Entry 6NI2 (electron microscopy, 4.00 A resolution); this record covers chains H and L of the 5 polymer chains in the assembly.

== Chain H ==
Name: Fab30 Heavy Chain
Amino-acid sequence (237 residues; each row starts with the number of its first residue):
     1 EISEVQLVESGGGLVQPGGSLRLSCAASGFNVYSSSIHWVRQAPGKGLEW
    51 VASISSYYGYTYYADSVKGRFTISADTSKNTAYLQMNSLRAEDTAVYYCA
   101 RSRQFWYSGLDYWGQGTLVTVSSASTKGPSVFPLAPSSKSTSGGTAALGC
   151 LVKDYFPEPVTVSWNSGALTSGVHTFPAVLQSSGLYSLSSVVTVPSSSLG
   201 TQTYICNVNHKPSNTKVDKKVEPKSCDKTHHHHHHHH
Disordered / not traced: 1-4, 122-237
Disulfide bonds: Cys25-Cys99

== Chain L ==
Name: Fab30 Light Chain
Amino-acid sequence (215 residues; row label = number of the first residue in the row):
     1 SDIQMTQSPSSLSASVGDRVTITCRASQSVSSAVAWYQQKPGKAPKLLIY
    51 SASSLYSGVPSRFSGSRSGTDFTLTISSLQPEDFATYYCQQYKYVPVTFG
   101 QGTKVEIKRTVAAPSVFIFPPSDSQLKSGTASVVCLLNNFYPREAKVQWK
   151 VDNALQSGNSQESVTEQDSKDSTYSLSSTLTLSKADYEKHKVYACEVTHQ
   201 GLSSPVTKSFNRGEC
Disordered / not traced: 108-215
Disulfide bonds: Cys24-Cys89

== Chain H / chain L interface ==
Contacting residue pairs (22):
  Val40(H) - Phe99(L)  hydrophobic
  Gln42(H) - Gln39(L)  hydrogen bond
  Gln42(H) - Tyr88(L)  hydrogen bond
  Leu48(H) - Tyr88(L)  hydrophobic
  Leu48(H) - Phe99(L)  hydrophobic
  Trp50(H) - Pro96(L)  hydrophobic
  Trp50(H) - Val97(L)
  Tyr98(H) - Gln39(L)  hydrogen bond
  Tyr98(H) - Lys43(L)  hydrogen bond (side chain-backbone)
  Tyr98(H) - Pro45(L)
  Tyr107(H) - Gln90(L)  hydrogen bond
  Tyr107(H) - Tyr92(L)  hydrophobic
  Ser108(H) - Leu47(L)
  Ser108(H) - Tyr50(L)
  Gly109(H) - Tyr37(L)
  Leu110(H) - Tyr37(L)  hydrogen bond (backbone-side chain)
  Leu110(H) - Leu47(L)
  Asp111(H) - Tyr56(L)
  Trp113(H) - Ala44(L)  hydrophobic
  Trp113(H) - Pro45(L)  hydrogen bond (side chain-backbone)
  Gly114(H) - Ala44(L)
  Gln115(H) - Gly42(L)
Other interface residues (no listed pair), chain H (16 interface residues in all): Lys46, Gly47, Tyr62
Other interface residues (no listed pair), chain L (17 interface residues in all): Val95, Gln101

== Summary ==
16 residues of chain H face 17 of chain L across their interface, with 7 hydrogen bonds. Polar pairs include
Gln42(H)-Gln39(L), Gln42(H)-Tyr88(L) and Tyr98(H)-Gln39(L).
Here chain H is Fab30 Heavy Chain and chain L is Fab30 Light Chain. Entry 6NI2 (Stabilized beta-arrestin 1-V2T
subcomplex of a GPCR-G protein-beta-arrestin mega-complex) was determined by electron microscopy.
